Entry 4LTC (X-ray diffraction, 2.50 A resolution); this record covers chains N and a of the 28 polymer chains in the assembly.

[Chain N]
Name: Proteasome subunit beta type-1
Source organism: Saccharomyces cerevisiae
Notes: EC 3.4.25.1
UniProtKB: P38624 (PSB1_YEAST); residues 1-196 here correspond to UniProt positions 20-215 (UniProt number = residue number + 19)
Amino-acid sequence (196 residues; row label = number of the first residue in the row):
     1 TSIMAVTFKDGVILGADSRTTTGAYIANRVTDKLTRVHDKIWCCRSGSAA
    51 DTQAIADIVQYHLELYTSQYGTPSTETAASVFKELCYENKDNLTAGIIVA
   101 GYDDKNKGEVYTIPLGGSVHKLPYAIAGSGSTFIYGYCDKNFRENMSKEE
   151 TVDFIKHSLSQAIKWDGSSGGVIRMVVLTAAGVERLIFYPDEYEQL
UniProt features mapped onto this chain:
  - active site: T1 (Nucleophile)

[Chain a]
Name: Proteasome subunit beta type-7
Source organism: Saccharomyces cerevisiae
Notes: EC 3.4.25.1
UniProtKB: P30657 (PSB7_YEAST); residues 1-233 here correspond to UniProt positions 34-266 (UniProt number = residue number + 33)
Amino-acid sequence (233 residues; each row starts with the number of its first residue):
     1 TQQPIVTGTSVISMKYDNGVIIAADNLGSYGSLLRFNGVERLIPVGDNTV
    51 VGISGDISDMQHIERLLKDLVTENAYDNPLADAEEALEPSYIFEYLATVM
   101 YQRRSKMNPLWNAIIVAGVQSNGDQFLRYVNLLGVTYSSPTLATGFGAHM
   151 ANPLLRKVVDRESDIPKTTVQVAEEAIVNAMRVLYYRDARSSRNFSLAII
   201 DKNTGLTFKKNLQVENMKWDFAKDIKGYGTQKI

[Interface between chain N and chain a]
Pairs across the interface - 62 pairs, chain N then chain a:
  R19(N) - A189(a)
  T21(N) - A189(a)
  A24(N) - F146(a)  hydrophobic
  A24(N) - R187(a)
  A24(N) - D188(a)
  A24(N) - A189(a)  hydrogen bond (backbone-backbone)
  Y25(N) - F146(a)
  Y25(N) - R187(a)
  I26(N) - Y186(a)
  I26(N) - R187(a)  hydrogen bond (backbone-backbone)
  I26(N) - D188(a)
  I26(N) - A189(a)
  A27(N) - R187(a)  hydrogen bond (backbone-side chain)
  R29(N) - Y186(a)
  R29(N) - R187(a)
  R29(N) - K218(a)  hydrogen bond (side chain-backbone)
  R29(N) - W219(a)
  R29(N) - F221(a)
  V30(N) - F221(a)  hydrophobic
  V30(N) - A222(a)  hydrophobic
  V30(N) - I225(a)
  D32(N) - K226(a)
  D32(N) - G227(a)  hydrogen bond (side chain-backbone)
  L34(N) - Q231(a)
  T35(N) - Y228(a)
  T35(N) - Q231(a)
  R36(N) - Q231(a)  hydrogen bond (backbone-side chain)
  R36(N) - I233(a)
  W42(N) - Q231(a)
  W42(N) - I233(a)  hydrophobic
  R45(N) - Y228(a)
  Q53(N) - Y228(a)  hydrogen bond (backbone-side chain)
  A56(N) - Y228(a)
  D57(N) - Y228(a)  hydrogen bond
  F133(N) - L33(a)  hydrophobic
  K164(N) - L34(a)
  W165(N) - S32(a)
  W165(N) - L33(a)
  W165(N) - L34(a)  hydrogen bond (backbone-backbone)
  W165(N) - R35(a)
  D166(N) - S32(a)
  G167(N) - S32(a)  hydrogen bond (backbone-backbone)
  G167(N) - L34(a)
  G167(N) - A189(a)
  G167(N) - R190(a)
  G171(N) - W219(a)
  V172(N) - W219(a)  hydrophobic
  V172(N) - A222(a)  hydrophobic
  R174(N) - A222(a)  hydrogen bond (side chain-backbone)
  R174(N) - I225(a)
  R185(N) - K226(a)
  R185(N) - Q231(a)
  R185(N) - I233(a)  hydrogen bond (side chain-backbone)
  I187(N) - A222(a)  hydrophobic
  I187(N) - K223(a)
  Y189(N) - W219(a)
  Y189(N) - D220(a)
  Y189(N) - K223(a)
  P190(N) - W219(a)
  D191(N) - R193(a)  salt bridge
  E194(N) - Y185(a)  hydrogen bond
  E194(N) - R193(a)  salt bridge
Other interface residues (no listed pair), chain N (34 interface residues in all): N28, I163, S168
Other interface residues (no listed pair), chain a (28 interface residues in all): N37, M150, E215, M217

[In short]
34 residues of chain N face 28 of chain a across their interface, with 13 hydrogen bonds and 2 salt bridges.
Among the polar pairs are D191(N)-R193(a), E194(N)-R193(a) and A27(N)-R187(a). From UniProt: active-site
residue T1(N) on chain N.
Chain N is Proteasome subunit beta type-1 and chain a is Proteasome subunit beta type-7, both from
Saccharomyces cerevisiae; the structure, Crystal structure of yeast 20S proteasome in complex with enone
carmaphycin analogue 6, was determined by X-ray diffraction together with 4HNP, 4HRC and 4HRD from the same
study.
